Entry 6O6C (electron microscopy, 3.10 A resolution); this record covers chains A and D of the 13 polymer chains in the assembly.

== Chain A ==
Protein: DNA-directed RNA polymerase II subunit RPB1
From: Saccharomyces cerevisiae
Notes: EC 2.7.7.6
Reference sequence: P04050 (RPB1_YEAST); numbering as in UniProt (aligned over 1-1733)
Sequence (1733 residues; each row starts with the number of its first residue):
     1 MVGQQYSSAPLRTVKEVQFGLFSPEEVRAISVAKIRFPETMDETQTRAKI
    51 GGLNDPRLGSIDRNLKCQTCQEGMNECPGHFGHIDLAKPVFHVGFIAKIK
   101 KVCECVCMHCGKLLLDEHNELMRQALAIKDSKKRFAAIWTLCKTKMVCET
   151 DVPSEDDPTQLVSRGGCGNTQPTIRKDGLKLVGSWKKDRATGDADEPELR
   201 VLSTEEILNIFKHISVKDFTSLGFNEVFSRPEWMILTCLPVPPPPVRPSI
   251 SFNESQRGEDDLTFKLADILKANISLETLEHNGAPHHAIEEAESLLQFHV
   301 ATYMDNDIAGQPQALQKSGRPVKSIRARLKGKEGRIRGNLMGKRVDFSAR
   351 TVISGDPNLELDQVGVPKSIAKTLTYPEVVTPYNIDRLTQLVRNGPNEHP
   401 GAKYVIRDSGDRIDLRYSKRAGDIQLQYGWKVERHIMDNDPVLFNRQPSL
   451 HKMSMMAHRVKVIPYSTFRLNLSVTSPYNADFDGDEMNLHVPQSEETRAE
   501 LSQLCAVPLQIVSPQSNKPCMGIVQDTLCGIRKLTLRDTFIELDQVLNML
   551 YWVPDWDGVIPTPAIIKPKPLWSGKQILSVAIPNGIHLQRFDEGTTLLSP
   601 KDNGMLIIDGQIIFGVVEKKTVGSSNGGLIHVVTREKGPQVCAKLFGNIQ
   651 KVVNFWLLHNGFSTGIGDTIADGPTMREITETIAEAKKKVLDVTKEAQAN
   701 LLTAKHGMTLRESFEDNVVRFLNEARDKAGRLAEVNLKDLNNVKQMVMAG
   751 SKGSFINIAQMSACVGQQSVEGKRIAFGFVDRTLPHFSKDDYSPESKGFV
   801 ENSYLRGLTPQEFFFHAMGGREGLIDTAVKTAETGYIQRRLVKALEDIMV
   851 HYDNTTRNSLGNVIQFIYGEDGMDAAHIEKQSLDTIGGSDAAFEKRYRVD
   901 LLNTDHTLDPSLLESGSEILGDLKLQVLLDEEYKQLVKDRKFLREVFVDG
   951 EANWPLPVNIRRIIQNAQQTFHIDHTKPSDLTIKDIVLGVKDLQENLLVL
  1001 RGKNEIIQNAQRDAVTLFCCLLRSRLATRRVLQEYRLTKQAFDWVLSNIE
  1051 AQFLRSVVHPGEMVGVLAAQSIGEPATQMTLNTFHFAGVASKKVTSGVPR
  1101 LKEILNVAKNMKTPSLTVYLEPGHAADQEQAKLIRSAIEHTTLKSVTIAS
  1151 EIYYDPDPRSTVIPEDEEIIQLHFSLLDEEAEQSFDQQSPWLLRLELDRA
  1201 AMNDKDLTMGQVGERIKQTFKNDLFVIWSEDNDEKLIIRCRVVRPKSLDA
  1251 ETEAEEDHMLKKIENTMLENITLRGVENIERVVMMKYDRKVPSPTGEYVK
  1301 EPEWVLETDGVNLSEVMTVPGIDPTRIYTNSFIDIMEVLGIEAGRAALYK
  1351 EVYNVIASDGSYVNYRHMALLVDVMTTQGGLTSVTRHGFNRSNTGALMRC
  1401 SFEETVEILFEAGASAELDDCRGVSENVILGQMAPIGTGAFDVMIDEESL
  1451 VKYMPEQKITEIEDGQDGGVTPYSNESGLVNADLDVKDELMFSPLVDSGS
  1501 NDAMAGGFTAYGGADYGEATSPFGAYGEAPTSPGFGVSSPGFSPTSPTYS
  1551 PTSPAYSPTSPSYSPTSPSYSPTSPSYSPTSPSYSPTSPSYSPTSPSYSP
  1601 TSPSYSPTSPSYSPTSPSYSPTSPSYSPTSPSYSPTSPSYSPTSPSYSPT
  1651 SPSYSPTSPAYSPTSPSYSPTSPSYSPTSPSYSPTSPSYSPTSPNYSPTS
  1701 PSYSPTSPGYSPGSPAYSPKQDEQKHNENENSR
Not modelled in the structure: 1-7, 1155-1163, 1165, 1167-1168, 1170-1172, 1174-1185, 1481-1733
Ion coordination: Zn2+ site 1: C67, C70, H80; Zn2+ site 2: C107, M108, C167; Mg2+: D481, D483, D485 (shared with 1 residue of chain K)
Swiss-Prot annotation at these positions:
  - region: P248 to D260 (Lid loop), N306 to K323 (Rudder loop), P810 to E822 (Bridging helix)
  - binding site (Zn(2+)): C67, C70, C77, H80, C107, C110, C148, C167
  - binding site (Mg(2+)): D481, D483, D485
  - modified residue: T1471 (Phosphothreonine)
  - cross-link (Glycyl lysine isopeptide (Lys-Gly)): K695 (interchain with G-Cter in ubiquitin), K1246 (interchain with G-Cter in ubiquitin), K1350 (interchain with G-Cter in ubiquitin)
  - natural variant: S1653 to P1659 (deletion: In strain: A364A)
  - mutagenesis: K1246 (K1246R: Impairs ubiquitination during transcription stress)

== Chain D ==
Protein: DNA-directed RNA polymerases I, II, and III subunit RPABC1
From: Saccharomyces cerevisiae
Reference sequence: P20434 (RPAB1_YEAST); residues 1-215 here = UniProt positions 1-215
Sequence (215 residues; numbered 1 to 215; the number before each row is that of its first residue):
     1 MDQENERNISRLWRAFRTVKEMVKDRGYFITQEEVELPLEDFKAKYCDSM
    51 GRPQRKMMSFQANPTEESISKFPDMGSLWVEFCDEPSVGVKTMKTFVIHI
   101 QEKNFQTGIFVYQNNITPSAMKLVPSIPPATIETFNEAALVVNITHHELV
   151 PKHIRLSSDEKRELLKRYRLKESQLPRIQRADPVALYLGLKRGEVVKIIR
   201 KSETSGRYASYRICM

== How chain A and chain D interact ==
Contacting residue pairs (86):
  R857(A) - Y168(D)  hydrogen bond (side chain-backbone)
  R857(A) - L170(D)
  L860(A) - Q174(D)  hydrogen bond (backbone-side chain)
  G861(A) - Q174(D)  hydrogen bond (backbone-side chain)
  N862(A) - S173(D)
  N862(A) - Q174(D)
  V863(A) - L170(D)  hydrophobic
  V863(A) - Q174(D)  hydrogen bond (backbone-backbone)
  V863(A) - P176(D)
  Q865(A) - Y208(D)
  F866(A) - Y168(D)
  F866(A) - Y208(D)  hydrogen bond (backbone-side chain)
  F866(A) - Y211(D)
  I867(A) - Y208(D)  hydrogen bond (backbone-side chain)
  G869(A) - T204(D)  hydrogen bond (backbone-side chain)
  E870(A) - R200(D)  salt bridge
  E870(A) - S202(D)  hydrogen bond
  E870(A) - T204(D)  hydrogen bond (backbone-side chain)
  E870(A) - S205(D)  hydrogen bond (backbone-side chain)
  E870(A) - Y208(D)
  D871(A) - T204(D)
  F942(A) - G206(D)
  V946(A) - K201(D)
  V946(A) - S202(D)
  V946(A) - G206(D)
  W954(A) - E203(D)
  N1004(A) - E163(D)  hydrogen bond
  N1004(A) - R167(D)
  I1006(A) - E163(D)
  I1006(A) - L164(D)  hydrophobic
  I1006(A) - R167(D)
  I1006(A) - Y168(D)  hydrophobic
  I1007(A) - R167(D)
  I1007(A) - Y168(D)
  N1009(A) - K197(D)
  D1013(A) - S205(D)
  D1013(A) - R207(D)  salt bridge
  A1014(A) - S205(D)
  T1016(A) - G206(D)
  L1017(A) - E203(D)
  L1017(A) - T204(D)
  L1017(A) - S205(D)
  L1017(A) - G206(D)
  M1317(A) - V142(D)
  T1318(A) - R11(D)  hydrogen bond
  T1318(A) - R14(D)  hydrogen bond (backbone-side chain)
  T1318(A) - V141(D)
  P1320(A) - R14(D)
  P1324(A) - V142(D)  hydrophobic
  P1324(A) - H147(D)
  T1325(A) - H146(D)
  T1325(A) - H147(D)  hydrogen bond (backbone-side chain)
  T1325(A) - E148(D)  hydrogen bond (backbone-backbone)
  R1326(A) - E148(D)
  I1327(A) - H147(D)  hydrogen bond (backbone-side chain)
  I1335(A) - L149(D)  hydrophobic
  M1336(A) - P183(D)
  E1337(A) - P183(D)
  V1338(A) - I144(D)
  V1338(A) - P183(D)
  L1339(A) - I144(D)
  L1339(A) - H147(D)
  L1339(A) - V150(D)  hydrophobic
  L1339(A) - P183(D)
  L1339(A) - V184(D)
  G1340(A) - D182(D)
  G1340(A) - P183(D)
  I1341(A) - D182(D)  hydrogen bond (backbone-side chain)
  E1342(A) - P151(D)
  E1342(A) - H153(D)
  E1342(A) - I198(D)
  E1342(A) - R200(D)
  E1342(A) - R212(D)  salt bridge
  A1343(A) - L149(D)
  A1343(A) - V150(D)  hydrophobic
  A1346(A) - L149(D)  hydrophobic
  Y1365(A) - S202(D)
  Y1365(A) - E203(D)
  Y1365(A) - T204(D)
  T1376(A) - R212(D)  hydrogen bond (backbone-side chain)
  T1377(A) - P176(D)
  T1377(A) - R177(D)  hydrogen bond (backbone-backbone)
  Q1378(A) - R177(D)
  Q1378(A) - Q179(D)  hydrogen bond (backbone-side chain)
  G1379(A) - R177(D)  hydrogen bond (backbone-backbone)
  G1379(A) - Q179(D)
Also at the interface, not in a pair above, chain A (51 interface residues in all): T855, F947, A1010, Y1328, R1345, A1347, R1366
Also at the interface, not in a pair above, chain D (42 interface residues in all): A138, L175, I178, S210

== In short ==
The interface between chain A and chain D involves 51 residues on one side and 42 on the other, with 21
hydrogen bonds and 3 salt bridges. Among the polar pairs are E870(A)-R200(D), D1013(A)-R207(D) and
E1342(A)-R212(D).
Here chain A is DNA-directed RNA polymerase II subunit RPB1 and chain D is DNA-directed RNA polymerases I, II,
and III subunit RPABC1, both from Saccharomyces cerevisiae. Entry 6O6C (RNA polymerase II elongation complex
arrested at a CPD lesion) was determined by electron microscopy.
